Entry 8P63 (electron microscopy, 3.70 A resolution); this record covers chains 2 and A of the 14 polymer chains in the assembly.

# Chain 2
Molecule: DNA replication licensing factor MCM2
Source organism: Saccharomyces cerevisiae
Notes: EC 3.6.4.12
UniProtKB: P29469 (MCM2_YEAST); residue numbers follow UniProt; this construct covers 1-868
Chain sequence (868 residues; row label = number of the first residue in the row):
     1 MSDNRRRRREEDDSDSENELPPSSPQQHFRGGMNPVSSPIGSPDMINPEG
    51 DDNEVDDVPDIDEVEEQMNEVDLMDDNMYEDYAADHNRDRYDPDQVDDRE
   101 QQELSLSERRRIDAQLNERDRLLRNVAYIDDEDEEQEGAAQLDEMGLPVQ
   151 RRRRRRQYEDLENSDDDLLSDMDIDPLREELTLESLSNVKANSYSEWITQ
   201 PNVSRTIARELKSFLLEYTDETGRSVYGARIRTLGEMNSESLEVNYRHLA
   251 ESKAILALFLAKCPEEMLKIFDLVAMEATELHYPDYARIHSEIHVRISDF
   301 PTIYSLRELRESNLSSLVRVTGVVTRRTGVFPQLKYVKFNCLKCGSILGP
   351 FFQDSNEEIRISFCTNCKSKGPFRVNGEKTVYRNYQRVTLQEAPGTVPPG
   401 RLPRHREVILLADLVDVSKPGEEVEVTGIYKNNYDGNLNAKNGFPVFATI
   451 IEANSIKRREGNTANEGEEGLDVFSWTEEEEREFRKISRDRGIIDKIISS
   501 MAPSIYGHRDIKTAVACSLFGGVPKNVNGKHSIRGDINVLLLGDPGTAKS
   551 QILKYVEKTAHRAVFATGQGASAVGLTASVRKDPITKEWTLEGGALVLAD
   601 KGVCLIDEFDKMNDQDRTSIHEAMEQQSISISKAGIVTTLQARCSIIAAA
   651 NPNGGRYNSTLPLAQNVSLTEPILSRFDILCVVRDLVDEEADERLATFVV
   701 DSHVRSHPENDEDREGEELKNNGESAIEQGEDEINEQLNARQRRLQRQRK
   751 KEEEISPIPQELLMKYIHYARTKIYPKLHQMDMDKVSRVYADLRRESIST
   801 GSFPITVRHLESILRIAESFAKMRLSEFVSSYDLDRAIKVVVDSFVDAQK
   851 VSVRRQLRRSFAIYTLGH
Not modelled in the structure: 1-178, 711-737, 868
Metal / ion sites: Zn2+: Cys-344, Cys-367
Ligand contacts:
  - ATP (adenosine-5'-triphosphate), molecule 1: Ser-504, Ile-505, Tyr-506, His-508, Pro-545, Gly-546, Thr-547, Ala-548, Lys-549, Ser-550, Gln-551, Asp-607, Asn-651, Leu-695, Val-699
  - ATP, molecule 2: His-531, Ile-533, Glu-625, Gln-626, Arg-676, Val-807, Arg-808, Glu-811
UniProt features mapped onto this chain:
  - zinc finger: Cys-341 to Cys-367 (C4-type)
  - motif: Ser-675 to Asp-678 (Arginine finger)
  - binding site (ATP): Gly-543 to Ser-550
  - modified residue (Phosphoserine): Ser-14, Ser-16, Ser-23, Ser-164, Ser-170
  - natural variant: Glu-392 (E392K: In allele MCM2-1)
  - mutagenesis: Cys-364 (C364Y/F/S/H: Loss of activity), Cys-367 (C367Y/F/S/H: Loss of activity), Lys-549 (K549A: Reduces MCM2-7 complex helicase activity. Abolishes MCM2-7 complex helicase activity; when associated with MCM5 A-422. Reduces MCM2-7 complex helicase activity; when associated with MCM3 A-415), Arg-676 (R676A: Loss of MCM2-7 complex helicase activity)

# Chain A
Molecule: 9-nt DNA strand
Sequence (9 nucleotides; each row starts with the number of its first residue):
    14 AAAAAAAAA

# Interface between chain 2 and chain A
Pairs across the interface (11):
  Ser-572(2) with DA20(A), hydrogen bond to the phosphate
  Val-574(2) with DA19(A), phosphate contact; DA20(A), phosphate contact
  Ser-579(2) with DA19(A), hydrogen bond to the phosphate
  Val-580(2) with DA18(A), sugar contact; DA19(A), phosphate contact
  Lys-582(2) with DA16(A), base contact
  Trp-589(2) with DA17(A), sugar contact
  Lys-633(2) with DA18(A), phosphate contact; DA19(A), salt bridge to the phosphate
  Ala-634(2) with DA18(A), hydrogen bond to the phosphate

# Summary
The interface between chain 2 and chain A involves 8 residues on one side and 5 on the other, with 3 hydrogen
bonds and 1 salt bridge. Among the polar pairs are Ser-572(2)/DA20(A), Ser-579(2)/DA19(A) and
Ala-634(2)/DA18(A). Ligands of chain 2: ATP.
Here chain 2 is DNA replication licensing factor MCM2 (Saccharomyces cerevisiae) and chain A is a 9-nt DNA
strand. Entry 8P63 (S. cerevisiae consensus-sCMGE on ssDNA after DNA replication initiation) was determined by
electron microscopy (same publication as 8P5E and 8P62).
